1JQ8 - chains A and P; structure by X-ray diffraction, 2.00 A resolution.

Chain A:
Protein: Phospholipase A2
Source organism: Daboia russellii pulchella
Notes: EC 3.1.1.4
Sequence (121 residues; each row starts with the number of its first residue; note: 12 numbers in that range are skipped by the numbering (no residue carries them; nothing is unmodelled there)):
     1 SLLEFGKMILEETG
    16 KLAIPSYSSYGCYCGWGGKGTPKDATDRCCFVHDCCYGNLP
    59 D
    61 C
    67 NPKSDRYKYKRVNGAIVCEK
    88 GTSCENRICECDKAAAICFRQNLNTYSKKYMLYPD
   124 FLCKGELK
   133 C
Disulfides: C27-C126, C29-C45, C44-C105, C50-C133, C51-C98, C61-C91, C84-C96

Chain P:
Protein: Peptide inhibitor
Sequence (5 residues; each row starts with the number of its first residue):
     1 LAIYS

Interface between chain A and chain P:
Contacting residue pairs (24):
  L2(A) - L1(P)
  L2(A) - I3(P)  hydrophobic
  L3(A) - L1(P)  hydrogen bond (backbone-backbone)
  F5(A) - I3(P)  hydrophobic
  F5(A) - Y4(P)  hydrophobic
  G6(A) - L1(P)
  G6(A) - A2(P)
  K7(A) - L1(P)
  L10(A) - L1(P)  hydrophobic
  L17(A) - L1(P)  hydrophobic
  A18(A) - A2(P)
  A18(A) - I3(P)  hydrophobic
  I19(A) - A2(P)
  I19(A) - I3(P)
  Y22(A) - Y4(P)
  S23(A) - I3(P)
  Y28(A) - Y4(P)
  C29(A) - Y4(P)  hydrophobic
  G30(A) - Y4(P)
  G30(A) - S5(P)
  W31(A) - S5(P)  hydrogen bond
  C45(A) - Y4(P)  hydrogen bond (backbone-side chain)
  H48(A) - Y4(P)  hydrogen bond
  D49(A) - Y4(P)  hydrogen bond
Other interface residues (no listed pair), chain A (20 interface residues in all): I9, F106

Overview:
The interface between chain A and chain P involves 20 residues on one side and 5 on the other; the contacts
include 5 hydrogen bonds. Polar contacts include W31(A)-S5(P), C45(A)-Y4(P) and H48(A)-Y4(P).
Chain A is Phospholipase A2 (Daboia russellii pulchella) and chain P is Peptide inhibitor; the structure,
Design of specific inhibitors of phospholipase A2: Crystal structure of a complex formed between phospholipase
A2 ..., was determined by X-ray diffraction.
